Entry 9FUG (X-ray diffraction, 1.71 A resolution); this record covers chain A.

# Chain A
Molecule: SNAr1.3 (K39A)
Source organism: synthetic construct
Amino-acid sequence (242 residues; each row starts with the number of its first residue):
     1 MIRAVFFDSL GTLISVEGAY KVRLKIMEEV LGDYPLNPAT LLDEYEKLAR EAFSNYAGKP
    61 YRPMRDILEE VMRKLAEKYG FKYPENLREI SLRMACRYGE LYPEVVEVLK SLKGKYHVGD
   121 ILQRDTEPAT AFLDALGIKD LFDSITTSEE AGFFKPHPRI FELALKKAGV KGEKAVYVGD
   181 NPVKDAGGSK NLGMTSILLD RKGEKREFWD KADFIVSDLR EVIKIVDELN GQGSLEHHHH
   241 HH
Disordered / not traced: 232-242
Residues lining bound ligands: 2,4-dinitroiodobenzene (A1IGD): Arg23, Ile26, Met27, Tyr45, Arg65, Leu68, Glu69, Met72, Leu87, Arg88, Ser91
Reported in the primary citation:
  - mutagenesis - M64A (5.4-fold), R65A (10-fold), R88A (24-fold), R124A (180-fold), D125A (22-fold), D125N (68-fold): decreased catalytic activity
  - conformationally variable residues: Arg65
  - contacts within the chain: Arg65-Asp125 (salt bridge)
  - catalytic residues: Asp125

# In short
Ligands of chain A: 2,4-dinitroiodobenzene. From the paper: the catalytic residue Asp125; M64A, R65A and R88A,
among others, reduce catalytic activity; 6 substitutions were tested in all.
Chain A is SNAr1.3 (K39A) (synthetic construct); the structure, Crystal structure of SNAr1.3 (K39A) in complex
with 2,4-dinitroiodobenzene, was determined by X-ray diffraction together with 9FUL and 9FUO from the same
study.
